7EH2 - chains B and D of the 9 polymer chains in the assembly; structure by X-ray diffraction, 3.34 A resolution.

== Chain B ==
Molecule: DNA-directed RNA polymerase subunit alpha
Source organism: Thermus thermophilus HB8
Notes: EC 2.7.7.6
Reference sequence: Q5SHR6 (RPOA_THET8); numbering as in UniProt (aligned over 1-315)
Sequence (315 residues; numbered 1 to 315; the number before each row is that of its first residue):
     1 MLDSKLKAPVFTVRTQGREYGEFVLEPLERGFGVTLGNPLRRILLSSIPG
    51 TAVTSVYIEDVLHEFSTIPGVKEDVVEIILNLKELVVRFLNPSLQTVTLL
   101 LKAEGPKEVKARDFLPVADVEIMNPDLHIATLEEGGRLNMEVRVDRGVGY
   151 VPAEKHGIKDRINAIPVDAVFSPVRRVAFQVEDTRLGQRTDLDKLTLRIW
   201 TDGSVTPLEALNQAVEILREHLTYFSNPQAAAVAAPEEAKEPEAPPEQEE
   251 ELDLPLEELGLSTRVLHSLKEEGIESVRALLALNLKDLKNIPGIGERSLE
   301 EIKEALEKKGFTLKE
Unresolved in the structure: 1-6, 229-315

== Chain D ==
Molecule: DNA-directed RNA polymerase subunit beta'
Source organism: Thermus thermophilus HB8
Notes: EC 2.7.7.6
Reference sequence: Q8RQE8 (RPOC_THET8); residues 1-1524 here = UniProt positions 1-1524
Sequence (1524 residues; row label = number of the first residue in the row):
     1 MKKEVRKVRIALASPEKIRSWSYGEVEKPETINYRTLKPERDGLFDERIF
    51 GPIKDYECACGKYKRQRFEGKVCERCGVEVTKSIVRRYRMGHIELATPAA
   101 HIWFVKDVPSKIGTLLDLSATELEQVLYFSKYIVLDPKGAILNGVPVEKR
   151 QLLTDEEYRELRYGKQETYPLPPGVDALVKDGEEVVKGQELAPGVVSRLD
   201 GVALYRFPRRVRVEYVKKERAGLRLPLAAWVEKEAYKPGEILAELPEPYL
   251 FRAEEEGVVELKELEEGAFLVLRREDEPVATYFLPVGMTPLVVHGEIVEK
   301 GQPLAEAKGLLRMPRQVRAAQVEAEEEGETVYLTLFLEWTEPKDYRVQPH
   351 MNVVVPEGARVEAGDKIVAAIDPEEEVIAEAEGVVHLHEPASILVVKARV
   401 YPFEDDVEVSTGDRVAPGDVLADGGKVKSDVYGRVEVDLVRNVVRVVESY
   451 DIDARMGAEAIQQLLKELDLEALEKELLEEMKHPSRARRAKARKRLEVVR
   501 AFLDSGNRPEWMILEAVPVLPPDLRPMVQVDGGRFATSDLNDLYRRLINR
   551 NNRLKKLLAQGAPEIIIRNEKRMLQEAVDALLDNGRRGAPVTNPGSDRPL
   601 RSLTDILSGKQGRFRQNLLGKRVDYSGRSVIVVGPQLKLHQCGLPKRMAL
   651 ELFKPFLLKKMEEKGIAPNVKAARRMLERQRDIKDEVWDALEEVIHGKVV
   701 LLNRAPTLHRLGIQAFQPVLVEGQSIQLHPLVCEAFNADFDGDQMAVHVP
   751 LSSFAQAEARIQMLSAHNLLSPASGEPLAKPSRDIILGLYYITQVRKEKK
   801 GAGLEFATPEEALAAHERGEVALNAPIKVAGRETSVGRLKYVFANPDEAL
   851 LAVAHGIVDLQDVVTVRYMGKRLETSPGRILFARIVAEAVEDEKVAWELI
   901 QLDVPQEKNSLKDLVYQAFLRLGMEKTARLLDALKYYGFTFSTTSGITIG
   951 IDDAVIPEEKKQYLEEADRKLLQIEQAYEMGFLTDRERYDQILQLWTETT
  1001 EKVTQAVFKNFEENYPFNPLYVMAQSGARGNPQQIRQLCGLRGLMQKPSG
  1051 ETFEVPVRSSFREGLTVLEYFISSHGARKGGADTALRTADSGYLTRKLVD
  1101 VTHEIVVREADCGTTNYISVPLFQPDEVTRSLRLRKRADIEAGLYGRVLA
  1151 REVEVLGVRLEEGRYLSMDDVHLLIKAAEAGEIQEVPVRSPLTCQTRYGV
  1201 CQKCYGYDLSMARPVSIGEAVGIVAAQSIGEPGTQLTMRTFHTGGVAGAA
  1251 DITQGLPRVIELFEARRPKAKAVISEIDGVVRIEETEEKLSVFVESEGFS
  1301 KEYKLPKEARLLVKDGDYVEAGQPLTRGAIDPHQLLEAKGPEAVERYLVE
  1351 EIQKVYRAQGVKLHDKHIEIVVRQMMKYVEVTDPGDSRLLEGQVLEKWDV
  1401 EALNERLIAEGKTPVAWKPLLMGVTKSALSTKSWLSAASFQNTTHVLTEA
  1451 AIAGKKDELIGLKENVILGRLIPAGTGSDFVRFTQVVDQKTLKAIEEARK
  1501 EAVEAKERPAARRGVKREQPGKQA
Unresolved in the structure: 1-2, 1238-1251, 1503-1524
Metal / ion sites: Zn2+ site 1: Cys58, Cys60, Cys73, Cys76; Mg2+: Asp739, Asp741, Asp743 (shared with 1 residue of chain I); Zn2+ site 2: Cys1112, Cys1194, Cys1201, Cys1204

== Interface between chain B and chain D ==
Pairs across the interface (38):
  Leu45(B) - His855(D)  hydrogen bond (backbone-side chain)
  Ser46(B) - His855(D)
  His63(B) - Glu810(D)  salt bridge
  Phe65(B) - Pro809(D)  hydrophobic
  Asp74(B) - Arg872(D)  salt bridge
  Val76(B) - Val842(D)  hydrophobic
  Glu77(B) - Arg867(D)  salt bridge
  Glu77(B) - Arg872(D)  salt bridge
  Leu80(B) - Val842(D)
  Leu80(B) - Phe843(D)
  Leu80(B) - Ala844(D)
  Leu80(B) - Arg867(D)
  Asn81(B) - Arg867(D)
  Lys83(B) - Val842(D)  hydrogen bond (side chain-backbone)
  Lys83(B) - Glu848(D)  salt bridge
  Glu84(B) - Ala844(D)
  Glu84(B) - Asn845(D)
  Glu84(B) - Arg867(D)  salt bridge
  Gly149(B) - His855(D)
  Tyr150(B) - Phe843(D)
  Tyr150(B) - Glu848(D)  hydrogen bond
  Tyr150(B) - Ala852(D)  hydrophobic
  Tyr150(B) - His855(D)
  Tyr150(B) - Ile857(D)  hydrophobic
  Pro152(B) - Ile857(D)  hydrophobic
  Glu154(B) - Leu813(D)
  Glu154(B) - Lys840(D)  salt bridge
  Val170(B) - Glu848(D)
  Arg175(B) - Asn845(D)
  Arg175(B) - Asp847(D)
  Arg176(B) - Arg884(D)
  Arg176(B) - Glu888(D)  salt bridge
  Gln180(B) - Tyr936(D)
  Arg185(B) - Asp689(D)  salt bridge
  Arg185(B) - Glu692(D)  salt bridge
  Gln188(B) - Asp685(D)
  Thr190(B) - Glu722(D)
  Arg198(B) - Glu888(D)  salt bridge
Also at the interface, not in a pair above, chain B (27 interface residues in all): Arg41, Asp168, Ser172, Phe179
Also at the interface, not in a pair above, chain D (26 interface residues in all): Leu839, Tyr841, Leu851, Ala854

== In short ==
Chain B and chain D form an interface of 27 and 26 residues respectively; the contacts include 3 hydrogen
bonds and 11 salt bridges. Among the polar pairs are His63(B)-Glu810(D), Asp74(B)-Arg872(D) and
Glu77(B)-Arg867(D). Cys58(D), Cys60(D), Cys73(D) and Cys76(D) form the Zn2+ site 1.
Here chain B is DNA-directed RNA polymerase subunit alpha and chain D is DNA-directed RNA polymerase subunit
beta', both from Thermus thermophilus HB8. Entry 7EH2 (Thermus thermophilus transcription initiation complex
containing a template-strand pyrimidine at position TSS-2 and GpG RNA primer) was determined by X-ray
diffraction (same publication as 7EH0 and 7EH1).
